Entry 9C58 (electron microscopy, 4.70 A resolution (low resolution: residue-level contacts below are approximate; hydrogen-bond / salt-bridge calls are withheld)); this record covers chains B and M of the 5 polymer chains in the assembly.

# Chain B
Name: AP-3 complex subunit beta-1
From: Homo sapiens
Reference sequence: O00203 (AP3B1_HUMAN); residues 1-677 here = UniProt positions 1-677
Chain sequence (677 residues; row label = number of the first residue in the row):
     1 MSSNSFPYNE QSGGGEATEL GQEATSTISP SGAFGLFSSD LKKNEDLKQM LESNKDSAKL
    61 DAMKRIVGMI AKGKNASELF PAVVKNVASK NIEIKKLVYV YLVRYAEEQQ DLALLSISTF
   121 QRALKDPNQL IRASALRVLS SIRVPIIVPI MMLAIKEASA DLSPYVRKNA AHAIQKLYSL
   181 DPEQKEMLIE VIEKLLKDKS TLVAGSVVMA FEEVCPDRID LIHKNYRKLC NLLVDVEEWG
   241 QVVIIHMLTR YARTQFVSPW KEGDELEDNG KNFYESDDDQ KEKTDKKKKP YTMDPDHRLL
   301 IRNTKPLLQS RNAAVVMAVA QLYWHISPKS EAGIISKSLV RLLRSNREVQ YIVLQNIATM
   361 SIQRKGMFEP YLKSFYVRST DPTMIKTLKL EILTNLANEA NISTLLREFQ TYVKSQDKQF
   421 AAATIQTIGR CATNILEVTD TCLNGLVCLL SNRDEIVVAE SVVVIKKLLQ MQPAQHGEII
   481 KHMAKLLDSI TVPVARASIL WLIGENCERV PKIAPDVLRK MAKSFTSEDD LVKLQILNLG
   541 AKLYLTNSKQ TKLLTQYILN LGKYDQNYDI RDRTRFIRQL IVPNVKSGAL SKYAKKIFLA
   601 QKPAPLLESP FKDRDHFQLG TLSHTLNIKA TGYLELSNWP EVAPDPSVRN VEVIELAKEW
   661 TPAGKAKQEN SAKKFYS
Disordered / not traced: 1-46, 260-293, 651-677
UniProt features mapped onto this chain:
  - modified residue (Phosphoserine): S276, S609
  - natural variant: L390 to Q410 (deletion: In HPS2), L580 (L580R: In HPS2)

# Chain M
Name: AP-3 complex subunit mu-1
From: Homo sapiens
Reference sequence: Q9Y2T2 (AP3M1_HUMAN); residue numbers follow UniProt; this construct covers 1-418
Chain sequence (418 residues; row label = number of the first residue in the row):
     1 MIHSLFLINC SGDIFLEKHW KSVVSQSVCD YFFEAQEKAA DVENVPPVIS TPHHYLISIY
    61 RDKLFFVSVI QTEVPPLFVI EFLHRVADTF QDYFGECSEA AIKDNVVIVY ELLEEMLDNG
   121 FPLATESNIL KELIKPPTIL RSVVNSITGS SNVGDTLPTG QLSNIPWRRA GVKYTNNEAY
   181 FDVVEEIDAI IDKSGSTVFA EIQGVIDACI KLSGMPDLSL SFMNPRLLDD VSFHPCIRFK
   241 RWESERVLSF IPPDGNFRLI SYRVSSQNLV AIPVYVKHSI SFKENSSCGR FDITIGPKQN
   301 MGKTIEGITV TVHMPKVVLN MNLTPTQGSY TFDPVTKVLT WDVGKITPQK LPSLKGLVNL
   361 QSGAPKPEEN PSLNIQFKIQ QLAISGLKVN RLDMYGEKYK PFKGVKYVTK AGKFQVRT
Disordered / not traced: 125-418

# Interface between chain B and chain M
Residue-residue contacts (10; chain B residue first):
  A71(B) - L16(M)
  A71(B) - E17(M)
  H172(B) - N119(M)
  W239(B) - P122(M)
  P382(B) - E43(M)
  G620(B) - P75(M)
  T631(B) - T72(M)
  T631(B) - E73(M)
  G632(B) - E73(M)
  Y633(B) - E73(M)
Other interface residues (no listed pair), chain B (12 interface residues in all): I70, E348, I352, T621
Other interface residues (no listed pair), chain M (11 interface residues in all): I59, P76, L77

# Overview
The interface between chain B and chain M involves 12 residues on one side and 11 on the other.
Chain B is AP-3 complex subunit beta-1 and chain M is AP-3 complex subunit mu-1, both from Homo sapiens; the
structure, AP-3 bound to myristoylated Arf1 (Q71L), was determined by electron microscopy (same publication as
9C59, 9C5A, 9C5B and 9C5C).
